PDB entry 7OEN | electron microscopy, 3.20 A resolution | chains B and A of the 6 polymer chains in the assembly

== Chain B (and A) ==
Molecule: Capsid protein
Source organism: Hepatitis B virus genotype D subtype ayw (isolate France/Tiollais/1979)
Notes: chain A of this document is another copy of the same molecule, construct and numbering; everything in this record applies to it too
UniProt: P03146 (CAPSD_HBVD3); residues 1-183 here = UniProt positions 1-183
Sequence (183 residues; numbered 1 to 183; the number before each row is that of its first residue):
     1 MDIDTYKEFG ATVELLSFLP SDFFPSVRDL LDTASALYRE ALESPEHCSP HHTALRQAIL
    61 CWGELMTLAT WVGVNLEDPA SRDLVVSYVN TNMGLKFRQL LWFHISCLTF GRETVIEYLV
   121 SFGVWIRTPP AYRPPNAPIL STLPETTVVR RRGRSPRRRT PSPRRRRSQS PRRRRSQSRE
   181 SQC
Unresolved in the structure: 151-183 (chain A: 144-183)
Construct notes: engineered mutation Thr5 (Pro in P03146)
Curated features (UniProtKB/Swiss-Prot):
  - region: Ser155 to Gln177 (3 X 8 AA repeats of S-P-R-R-R-[PR]-S-Q), Gln177 to Cys183 (RNA binding)
  - motif: Arg158 to Arg175 (Bipartite nuclear localization signal)
  - modified residue (Phosphoserine): Ser155, Ser162, Ser170
  - natural variant: Thr33 (T33N: In strain: Latvia), Ala80 (A80I: In strain: Latvia), Phe97 (F97L: Frequent mutation in chronic HBV carriers)
  - mutagenesis: Ser155 (S155A: Complete loss of replication), Ser162 (S162A: Complete loss of pregenomic RNA encapsidation and replication), Ser170 (S170A: Partial loss of replication)
What the authors report for this chain:
  - mutagenesis - P5T (74 +/- 5 uM): unchanged binding to Gsllgrmkga
  - mutagenesis - P5T (Tm 86.2 degC): decreased stability

== Chain B / chain A interface ==
Contacting residue pairs (68; chain B residue first):
  Met1(B) with Ser35(A); Arg39(A); Leu42(A), hydrophobic; Glu43(A)
  Asp2(B) with Glu43(A)
  Ile3(B) with Leu42(A), hydrophobic; Arg56(A); Ile59(A), hydrophobic; Leu60(A)
  Thr5(B) with Gln57(A)
  Lys7(B) with Glu43(A), hydrogen bond (side chain-backbone); Pro45(A)
  Glu8(B) with Glu46(A); His47(A), salt bridge; Thr53(A), hydrogen bond; Arg56(A), salt bridge
  Ser35(B) with Met1(A)
  Arg39(B) with Met1(A)
  Leu42(B) with Met1(A), hydrophobic; Ile3(A), hydrophobic
  Glu43(B) with Met1(A); Asp2(A), hydrogen bond (side chain-backbone); Lys7(A), hydrogen bond (backbone-side chain)
  Pro45(B) with Lys7(A); Glu8(A)
  Glu46(B) with Glu8(A)
  His47(B) with Glu8(A), salt bridge; His47(A); Pro50(A)
  Pro50(B) with His47(A)
  Thr53(B) with Glu8(A)
  Ala54(B) with Gln57(A)
  Arg56(B) with Ile3(A); Glu8(A), salt bridge
  Gln57(B) with Thr5(A); Ala54(A); Gln57(A); Leu100(A)
  Ile59(B) with Met1(A), hydrophobic; Ile3(A), hydrophobic
  Leu60(B) with Thr5(A); Lys96(A)
  Cys61(B) with Cys61(A), hydrogen bond
  Glu64(B) with Met93(A); Lys96(A); Phe97(A)
  Leu65(B) with Leu65(A), hydrophobic; Leu68(A), hydrophobic
  Thr67(B) with Tyr88(A); Met93(A)
  Leu68(B) with Leu65(A), hydrophobic; Leu68(A), hydrophobic; Tyr88(A), hydrophobic; Val89(A), hydrophobic; Met93(A)
  Trp71(B) with Leu84(A), hydrophobic; Val85(A), hydrophobic; Tyr88(A)
  Leu84(B) with Trp71(A)
  Val85(B) with Trp71(A), hydrophobic
  Tyr88(B) with Thr67(A); Leu68(A), hydrophobic; Trp71(A)
  Val89(B) with Leu68(A), hydrophobic
  Met93(B) with Glu64(A); Leu68(A), hydrophobic
  Lys96(B) with Glu64(A), salt bridge
  Leu100(B) with Gln57(A)
Other interface residues (no listed pair), chain B (40 interface residues in all): Phe9, Leu31, Ala34, Ser44, Val72, Leu76, His104
Other interface residues (no listed pair), chain A (39 interface residues in all): Leu31, Ala34, Ser44, Leu76, His104

== Overview ==
40 residues of chain B and 39 residues of chain A are in contact; the contacts include 5 hydrogen bonds and 5
salt bridges. Among the polar pairs are Glu8(B)-His47(A), Glu8(B)-Arg56(A) and Lys96(B)-Glu64(A). From the
paper: P5T of chain B reduces stability; P5T of chain B leaves binding to Gsllgrmkga unchanged.
Both chains are Capsid protein (Hepatitis B virus genotype D subtype ayw (isolate France/Tiollais/1979)).
Entry 7OEN (Hepatitis B core protein mutant P5T with bound GSLLGRMKGA) was determined by electron microscopy,
deposited together with 7OD6, 7OD7, 7OD8, 7OEV and 7OEW.
